8GWA - chains A and C of the 14 polymer chains in the assembly; structure by electron microscopy, 2.90 A resolution.

== Chain A ==
Molecule: Photosystem P840 reaction center, large subunit
Source organism: Chlorobaculum tepidum TLS
UniProtKB: Q8KAY0 (Q8KAY0_CHLTE); residues 1-731 here = UniProt positions 1-731
Chain sequence (731 residues; numbered 1 to 731; the number before each row is that of its first residue):
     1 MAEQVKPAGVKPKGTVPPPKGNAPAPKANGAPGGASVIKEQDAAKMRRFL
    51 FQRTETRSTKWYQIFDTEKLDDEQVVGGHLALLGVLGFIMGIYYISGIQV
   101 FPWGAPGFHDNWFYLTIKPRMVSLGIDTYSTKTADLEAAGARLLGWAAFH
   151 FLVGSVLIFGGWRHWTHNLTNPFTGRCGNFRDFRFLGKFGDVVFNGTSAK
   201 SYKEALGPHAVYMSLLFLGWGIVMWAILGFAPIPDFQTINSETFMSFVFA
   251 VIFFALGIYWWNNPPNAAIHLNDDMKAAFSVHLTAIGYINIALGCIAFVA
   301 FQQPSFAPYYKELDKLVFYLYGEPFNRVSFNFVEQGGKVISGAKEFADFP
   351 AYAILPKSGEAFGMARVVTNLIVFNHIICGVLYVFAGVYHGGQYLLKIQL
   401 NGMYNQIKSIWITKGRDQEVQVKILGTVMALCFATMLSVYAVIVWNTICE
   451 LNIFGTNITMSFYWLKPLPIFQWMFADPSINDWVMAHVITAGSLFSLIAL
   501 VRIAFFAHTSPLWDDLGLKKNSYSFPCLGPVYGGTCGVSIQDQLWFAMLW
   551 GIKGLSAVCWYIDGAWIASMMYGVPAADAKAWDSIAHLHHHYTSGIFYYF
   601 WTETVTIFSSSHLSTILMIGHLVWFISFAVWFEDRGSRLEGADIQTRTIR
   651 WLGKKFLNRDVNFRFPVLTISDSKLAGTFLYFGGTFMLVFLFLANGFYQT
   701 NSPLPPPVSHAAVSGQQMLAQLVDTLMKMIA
Not modelled in the structure: 1-41, 709-731
Bound ions: bacteriochlorophyll a Mg (9 sites), coordinated by H79, H209, E242, H282, N375, H376, H390, H487, H612; 4Fe-4S cluster Fe: C527, C536 (shared with 2 residues of chain a); Chlorophyll A ester Mg near K553 (its only coordinating residue here); Ca2+: D563, E603, F692, G696; Bacteriochlorophyll A isomer Mg near H621 (its only coordinating residue here)
Ligand contacts:
  - bacteriochlorophyll a (BCL), molecule 1: Y62, Q63, I64, F65, D66, T67, K276, F279, L283, L382, Y383, A386, Y389, H390, Q393, Y523, Q541, L544, W545, M548, L675, F679
  - bacteriochlorophyll a (BCL), molecule 2: F65, T67, L70, Q74, V75, G78, H79, L82, W165, Y202, D274, M275, A278, F279, H282, L283, I286
  - bacteriochlorophyll a (BCL), molecule 3: D72, V75, V76, H79, L80, L83, L152, V153, V156, L157, F180, F183, F185, F194, S198, A199, K200, S201, Y202, A205, P208, H209, Y212, M213, L216
  - bacteriochlorophyll a (BCL), molecule 4: V76, L80, V156, L157, F159, G160, R163, H164, N168, L169, T170, N171, P172, G178, F180, F183, R184, Y212
  - bacteriochlorophyll a (BCL), molecule 5: L83, L86, G87, M90, Y94, I117, R120, M121, L124, I126, W146, F149, H150, V153, G154, L157, M213, L216, F217, W220, V223, E242, F253, I286, I289, L293
  - bacteriochlorophyll a (BCL), molecule 6: L86, I89, M90, T116, I117, R120, I286, N290, L293, F301, Y310, I372, N375, H376, C379, Y383
  - bacteriochlorophyll a (BCL), molecule 7: I89, Y93, W112, F113, T116, I117, L371, I372, F374, N375, I378, C379, L382, T678, F679, F682, G683, F686, M687, V689, F690, L693
  - bacteriochlorophyll a (BCL), molecule 8: D110, N111, W112, F113, L320, Y321, G322, H612, I616, I619, M687, F690
  - bacteriochlorophyll a (BCL), molecule 9: P119, R120, S123, F217, W220, F236, Q237, T238, I239, S241, E242, M245, S246, F249, L293, F301, S305, F306, Y309, Y310
  - bacteriochlorophyll a (BCL), molecule 10: Y202, K203, A205, L206, G207, H209, M213, F253, P265, A267, H270, L271, A278, V281, H282, A285, I286, W411
  - bacteriochlorophyll a (BCL), molecule 11: I269, H270, A277, S280, V281, T284, A285, Y288, V388, G391, G392, Y394, L395, S409, W411, I412, K414, G415, L497, L500, A504, F505
  - bacteriochlorophyll a (BCL), molecule 12: L431, A434, T435, S438, L465, K466, P467, L468, F471, F475, D482, W483, A486, H487, T490
  - F26 (2-[(1E,3E,5E,7E,9E,11E,13E,15E,17E,19E)-3,7,12,16,20,24-hexamethylpentacosa-1,3,5,7,9,11,13,15,17,19,23-undecaenyl]-1,3,4-trimethyl-benzene): H79, L82, L83, V85, L86, Y202, H209, M213, H282
  - F39 ([(2R,3S,4S,5R,6R)-6-[(10E,12E,14E)-2,6,10,14,19,23-hexamethyl-25-(2,3,6-trimethylphenyl)pentacosa-6,8,10,12,14,16,18,20,22,24-decaen-2-yl]oxy-3,4,5-tris(oxidanyl)oxan-2-yl]methyl dodecanoate), molecule 1: F236, Q237, Y288, I291, A292, L293, C295, I296, A297, V299, A300, F301, Q303, S305, F306, I372, H376, W411, L497, V501, A504, F505
  - F39, molecule 2: F433, A434, L437, S438, L468, F471
  - F39, molecule 3: F663, F665, P666
  - Chlorophyll A ester (G2O), molecule 1: M429, C432, F433, M436, L437, Y440, F495, I498, R502, F546, L549, W550
  - Chlorophyll A ester (G2O), molecule 2: M436, L437, Y440, A441, V444, I448, F454, F495, L549, W550, K553, M570, I596, F597, F600, W624, Y681
  - Chlorophyll A ester (G2O), molecule 3: T615, M618, I619, H621, L622, W624, F625, F628
  - Chlorophyll A ester (G2O), molecule 4: L622, F625, I626, F628, A629, F632, D634, S637, R638, G641, A642, Q645
  - Bacteriochlorophyll A isomer (GS0), molecule 1: M436, Y440, I443, V488, A491, G492, F495, I552, K553, G554, S556, A557, W560, I567, M570, I596, F600, T604, I607, F608, L617, G620, H621, W624, Y681, G684, T685, L688, V689, F692
  - Bacteriochlorophyll A isomer (GS0), molecule 2: F597, F600, W601, W624
  - 4Fe-4S cluster (SF4): P526, C527, G529, P530, T535, C536, E633, I670

== Chain C ==
Molecule: Cytochrome c
Source organism: Chlorobaculum tepidum TLS
UniProtKB: O07091 (CY551_CHLTE); residues 1-206 here = UniProt positions 1-206
Chain sequence (206 residues; numbered 1 to 206; the number before each row is that of its first residue):
     1 MDKNSNGKLIALAVGGAVLMGALFFSVSFLTGYIPAPNHSAILTPLRSFM
    51 GWFLLIFCASIIIMGLGKMSSAISDKWFLSFPLSIFVIVMVMFLSLRVYW
   101 EKGRTTTVDGKYIRTTAELKEFLNKPAATSDVPPAPAGFDFDAAKKLVDV
   151 RCNKCHTLDSVADLFRTKYKKTGQVNLIVKRMQGFPGSGISDDDAKTIGI
   201 WLHEKF
Not modelled in the structure: 1-5, 119-206
Curated features (UniProtKB/Swiss-Prot):
  - binding site (heme): C152, C155, H156, M182
Ligand contacts:
  - bacteriochlorophyll a (BCL), molecule 1: L23, F24, V27, T31
  - bacteriochlorophyll a (BCL), molecule 2: M92, L96, W100
  - F39 ([(2R,3S,4S,5R,6R)-6-[(10E,12E,14E)-2,6,10,14,19,23-hexamethyl-25-(2,3,6-trimethylphenyl)pentacosa-6,8,10,12,14,16,18,20,22,24-decaen-2-yl]oxy-3,4,5-tris(oxidanyl)oxan-2-yl]methyl dodecanoate): M20, L23, V27, I56, S60, I63, M64, G67, K68
  - Chlorophyll A ester (G2O): L55, I56, A59

== How chain A and chain C interact ==
Residue-residue contacts - 43 pairs, chain A then chain C:
  L437(A) - I56(C)  hydrophobic
  S438(A) - W52(C)  hydrogen bond (backbone-side chain)
  A441(A) - W52(C)
  A441(A) - L55(C)
  A441(A) - I56(C)  hydrophobic
  V442(A) - W52(C)
  V444(A) - L55(C)  hydrophobic
  W445(A) - S48(C)
  W445(A) - G51(C)
  W445(A) - L55(C)
  I448(A) - L55(C)  hydrophobic
  F454(A) - W100(C)
  G455(A) - W100(C)
  T459(A) - A36(C)
  T459(A) - H39(C)  hydrogen bond
  T459(A) - T44(C)
  M460(A) - R47(C)
  M460(A) - S48(C)
  S461(A) - S48(C)
  F462(A) - S48(C)
  F462(A) - W52(C)  hydrophobic
  Y463(A) - I34(C)
  Y463(A) - P35(C)
  Y463(A) - A36(C)  hydrogen bond (side chain-backbone)
  Y463(A) - T44(C)  hydrogen bond
  W464(A) - F24(C)
  W464(A) - V27(C)  hydrophobic
  W464(A) - S28(C)
  W464(A) - T31(C)  hydrogen bond (backbone-side chain)
  W464(A) - Y33(C)  hydrophobic
  W464(A) - T44(C)
  W464(A) - P45(C)
  W464(A) - S48(C)  hydrogen bond
  L465(A) - F24(C)  hydrophobic
  K466(A) - T31(C)
  K466(A) - G32(C)  hydrogen bond (side chain-backbone)
  K466(A) - Y33(C)
  L468(A) - L30(C)  hydrophobic
  L468(A) - T31(C)
  P469(A) - L30(C)
  I585(A) - I34(C)
  I585(A) - A36(C)  hydrophobic
  H587(A) - I34(C)
Other interface residues (no listed pair), chain A (22 interface residues in all): P467
Other interface residues (no listed pair), chain C (22 interface residues in all): M20, F49

== Overview ==
Chain A and chain C each contribute 22 residues to their interface; the contacts include 7 hydrogen bonds.
Polar contacts include S438(A)-W52(C), T459(A)-H39(C) and Y463(A)-A36(C).
Here chain A is Photosystem P840 reaction center, large subunit and chain C is Cytochrome c, both from
Chlorobaculum tepidum TLS. Entry 8GWA (Structure of the intact photosynthetic light-harvesting
antenna-reaction center complex from a green sulfur bacterium) was determined by electron microscopy.
